Entry 9IMZ (electron microscopy, 3.75 A resolution); this record covers chains A and C of the 5 polymer chains in the assembly.

[Chain A]
Molecule: Codanin-1
Organism: Homo sapiens
Amino-acid sequence (1241 residues; numbered 1 to 1241; the number before each row is that of its first residue):
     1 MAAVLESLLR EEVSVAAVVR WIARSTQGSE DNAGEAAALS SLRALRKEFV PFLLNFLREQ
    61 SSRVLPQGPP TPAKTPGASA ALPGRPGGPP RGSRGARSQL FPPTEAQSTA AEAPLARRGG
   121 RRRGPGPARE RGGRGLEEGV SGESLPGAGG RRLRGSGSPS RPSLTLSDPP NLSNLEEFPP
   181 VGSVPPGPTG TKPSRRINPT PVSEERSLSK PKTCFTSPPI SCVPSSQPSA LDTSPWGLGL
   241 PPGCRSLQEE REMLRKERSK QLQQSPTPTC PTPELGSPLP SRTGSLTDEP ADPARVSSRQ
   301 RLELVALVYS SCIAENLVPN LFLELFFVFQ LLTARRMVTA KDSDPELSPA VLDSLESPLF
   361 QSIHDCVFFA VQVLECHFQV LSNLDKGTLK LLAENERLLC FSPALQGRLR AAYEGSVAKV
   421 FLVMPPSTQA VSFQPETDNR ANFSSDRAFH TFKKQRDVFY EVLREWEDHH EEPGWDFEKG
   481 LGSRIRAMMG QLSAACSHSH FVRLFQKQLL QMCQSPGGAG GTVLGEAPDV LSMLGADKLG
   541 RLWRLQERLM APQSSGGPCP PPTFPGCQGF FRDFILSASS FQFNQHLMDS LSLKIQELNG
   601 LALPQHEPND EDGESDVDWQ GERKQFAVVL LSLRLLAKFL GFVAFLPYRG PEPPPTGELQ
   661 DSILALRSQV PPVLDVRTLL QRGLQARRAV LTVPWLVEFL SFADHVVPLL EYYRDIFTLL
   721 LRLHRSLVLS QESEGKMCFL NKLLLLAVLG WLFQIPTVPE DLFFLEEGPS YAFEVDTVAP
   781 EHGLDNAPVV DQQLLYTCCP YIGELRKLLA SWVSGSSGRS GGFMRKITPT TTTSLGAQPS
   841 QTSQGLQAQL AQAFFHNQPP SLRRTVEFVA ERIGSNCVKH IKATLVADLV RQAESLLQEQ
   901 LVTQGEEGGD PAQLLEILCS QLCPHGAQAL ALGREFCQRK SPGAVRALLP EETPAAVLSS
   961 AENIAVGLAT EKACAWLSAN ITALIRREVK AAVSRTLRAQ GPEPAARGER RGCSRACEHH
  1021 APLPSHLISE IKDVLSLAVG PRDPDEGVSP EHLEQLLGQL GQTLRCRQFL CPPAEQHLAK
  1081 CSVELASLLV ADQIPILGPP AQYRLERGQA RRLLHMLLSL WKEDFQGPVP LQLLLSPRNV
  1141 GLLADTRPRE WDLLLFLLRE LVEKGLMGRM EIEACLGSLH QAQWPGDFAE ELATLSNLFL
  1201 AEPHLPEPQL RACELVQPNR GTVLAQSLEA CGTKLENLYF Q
Disordered / not traced: 24-32, 69-192, 203-245, 263-286, 338-354, 418-446, 517-537, 607-620, 768-779, 834-1241
What the authors report for this chain:
  - self-association interface (contacts with another copy of this molecule); pairs are residue here / residue on that copy: Arg447-Glu652 (salt bridge), Phe581-Phe581 (hydrophobic contact), Val643-Phe581 (hydrophobic contact), Pro647-Phe581 (hydrophobic contact), Phe581, Pro672
  - mutagenesis - F581E/E652A: unchanged binding to Codanin-1 (chain A)
  - mutagenesis - R195A/R196A, R195A/R196A/L545A/L549A: abolished binding to Histone chaperone ASF1A (chain C)
  - mutagenesis - R195A/R196A/L254R, L254R, L545A/L549A, R825A/K826A: decreased binding to Histone chaperone ASF1A (chain C)
  - mutagenesis - L545A/L549A/R825A/K826A: unchanged binding to Histone chaperone ASF1A (chain C)
  - mutagenesis - R195A/R196A, L545A/L549A, L549R: decreased localization
  - disease-associated variants - P672L: unchanged binding to Codanin-1 (chain A)
  - disease-associated variants - P672L: decreased localization
  - mutagenesis - R195A/R196A, L545A/L549A, L549R: decreased co-localization with Histone chaperone ASF1A (chain C)
  - mutagenesis - R195A/R196A/L549R: abolished co-localization with Histone chaperone ASF1A (chain C)

[Chain C]
Molecule: Histone chaperone ASF1A
Organism: Homo sapiens
Reference sequence: Q9Y294 (ASF1A_HUMAN); residue numbers follow UniProt; this construct covers 1-172
Amino-acid sequence (174 residues; numbered -1 to 172; the number before each row is that of its first residue; numbers below 1 keep their minus sign (Gly-1 is residue -1)):
    -1 GSMAKVQVNN VVVLDNPSPF YNPFQFEITF ECIEDLSEDL EWKIIYVGSA ESEEYDQVLD
    59 SVLVGPVPAG RHMFVFQADA PNPGLIPDAD AVGVTVVLIT CTYRGQEFIR VGYYVNNEYT
   119 ETELRENPPV KPDFSKLQRN ILASNPRVTR FHINWEDNTE KLEDAESSNP NLQS
Disordered / not traced: -1 to 0, 155-172
Differences from the reference sequence: expression tag (-1 to 0)
Curated features (UniProtKB/Swiss-Prot):
  - motif: Ile31 to Asp37 (Required for interaction with HIRA)
  - mutagenesis: Glu36 to Asp37 (Abrogates interaction with HIRA and induction of senescence-associated heterochromatin foci), Asp37 (D37A: Abrogates interaction with CHAF1B and HIRA), Glu49 (E49A: Loss of interaction with TLK2), Asp54 (D54R: Reduces interaction with histone H3), Val62 to Pro64 (Abrogates interaction with HIRA and induction of senescence-associated heterochromatin foci), Asp88 (D88A: Loss of interaction with TLK2. Reduced phosphorylation), Val94 (V94R: Abrogates interaction with histone H3 and histone H4. Loss of interaction with TLK2. Reduced phosphorylation), Arg108 (R108E: Reduces interaction with histone H3), Ser166 (S166A: Does not affect phosphorylation in response to DNA damage)
What the authors report for this chain:
  - mutagenesis - D54A, D88A, V94R: unchanged binding to Codanin-1 (chain A)
  - mutagenesis - E36A/D37A, E36A/D37A/D88A, E36A/D37A/D54A, E36A/D37A/V94R: decreased binding to Codanin-1 (chain A)

[How chain A and chain C interact]
Pairs across the interface - 54 pairs, chain A then chain C:
  Arg196(A) - Asn20(C)
  Asn198(A) - Asp13(C)  hydrogen bond (backbone-side chain)
  Asn198(A) - Pro15(C)
  Thr200(A) - Asp13(C)
  Leu391(A) - Glu52(C)
  Glu471(A) - Pro144(C)
  Glu471(A) - Arg145(C)  salt bridge
  Glu471(A) - Val146(C)
  Pro473(A) - Val6(C)  hydrophobic
  Pro473(A) - Val146(C)  hydrophobic
  Gly474(A) - Val6(C)
  Arg541(A) - Ala48(C)
  Arg541(A) - Asp88(C)  salt bridge
  Arg541(A) - Gly91(C)
  Arg541(A) - Val92(C)  hydrogen bond (side chain-backbone)
  Leu545(A) - Val94(C)  hydrophobic
  Gln546(A) - Tyr112(C)  hydrogen bond
  Arg548(A) - Val45(C)
  Arg548(A) - Glu51(C)  salt bridge
  Arg548(A) - Asp54(C)  salt bridge
  Arg548(A) - Leu96(C)
  Arg548(A) - Arg108(C)  hydrogen bond (backbone-side chain)
  Leu549(A) - Leu96(C)  hydrophobic
  Leu549(A) - Arg108(C)  hydrogen bond (backbone-side chain)
  Ala551(A) - Arg108(C)  hydrogen bond (backbone-side chain)
  Ala551(A) - Phe149(C)
  Pro552(A) - Arg108(C)  hydrogen bond (backbone-side chain)
  Pro552(A) - Phe149(C)
  Gln553(A) - Phe149(C)
  Ser554(A) - Glu105(C)  hydrogen bond
  Lys807(A) - Glu51(C)  salt bridge
  Ala810(A) - Glu52(C)
  Val813(A) - Glu52(C)
  Ser814(A) - Glu52(C)
  Ser814(A) - Asp54(C)
  Arg819(A) - Leu57(C)
  Met824(A) - Ser59(C)
  Arg825(A) - Asp58(C)  salt bridge
  Arg825(A) - Val60(C)
  Arg825(A) - Leu61(C)  hydrogen bond (backbone-backbone)
  Arg825(A) - Gln75(C)  hydrogen bond (side chain-backbone)
  Lys826(A) - Asp37(C)  salt bridge
  Lys826(A) - Leu61(C)
  Ile827(A) - Leu61(C)  hydrogen bond (backbone-backbone)
  Ile827(A) - Val62(C)
  Ile827(A) - Gly63(C)  hydrogen bond (backbone-backbone)
  Pro829(A) - Val62(C)  hydrophobic
  Pro829(A) - Gly63(C)
  Pro829(A) - Pro64(C)
  Thr830(A) - His70(C)  hydrogen bond (backbone-side chain)
  Thr830(A) - Met71(C)  hydrogen bond (side chain-backbone)
  Thr831(A) - Arg69(C)
  Thr831(A) - His70(C)  hydrogen bond (backbone-side chain)
  Thr832(A) - Arg69(C)
Other interface residues (no listed pair), chain A (34 interface residues in all): Ile197, Met550, Ser555, Arg806, Thr828
Other interface residues (no listed pair), chain C (44 interface residues in all): Asn7, Leu12, Val56, Phe72, Val73, Thr93, Gly103, Gln104, Gly110, Arg148
From the paper, about this interface:
  - residue pairs: Arg541(A)-Asp88(C) (salt bridge), Leu545(A)-Val94(C) (hydrophobic contact), Arg548(A)-Asp54(C) (salt bridge), Leu549(A)-Leu96(C) (hydrophobic contact), Arg825(A)-Asp58(C) (salt bridge)
  - interface residues, chain A: Pro193(A), Leu539(A), Ser820(A)

[Summary]
34 residues of chain A face 44 of chain C across their interface; the contacts include 15 hydrogen bonds and 7
salt bridges. Polar pairs include Glu471(A)-Arg145(C), Arg541(A)-Asp88(C) and Arg548(A)-Glu51(C). The paper
describes salt bridges between Arg541(A) and Asp88(C), Arg548(A) and Asp54(C) and Arg825(A) and Asp58(C);
hydrophobic contacts between Leu545(A) and Val94(C) and Leu549(A) and Leu96(C). The paper reports that
R195A/R196A/L254R, L254R and L545A/L549A of chain A, among others, reduce binding to Histone chaperone ASF1A
(chain C); interface residues Pro193(A), Leu539(A) and Ser820(A); 18 substitutions were tested in all.
Here chain A is Codanin-1 and chain C is Histone chaperone ASF1A, both from Homo sapiens. Entry 9IMZ
(CODANIN-1 sequesters ASF1 by using a histone H3 mimic helix to regulate histone supply) was determined by
electron microscopy.
